8YYU - chains A and D of the 6 polymer chains in the assembly; structure by electron microscopy, 3.84 A resolution.

Chain A (and D):
Name: Signal transducer and activator of transcription 1-alpha/beta
Source organism: Homo sapiens
Notes: chain D of this document is another copy of the same molecule, construct and numbering; everything in this record applies to it too
Reference sequence: P42224 (STAT1_HUMAN); numbering as in UniProt (aligned over 1-750)
Sequence (776 residues; row label = number of the first residue in the row; numbers below 1 keep their minus sign (Met-25 is residue -25)):
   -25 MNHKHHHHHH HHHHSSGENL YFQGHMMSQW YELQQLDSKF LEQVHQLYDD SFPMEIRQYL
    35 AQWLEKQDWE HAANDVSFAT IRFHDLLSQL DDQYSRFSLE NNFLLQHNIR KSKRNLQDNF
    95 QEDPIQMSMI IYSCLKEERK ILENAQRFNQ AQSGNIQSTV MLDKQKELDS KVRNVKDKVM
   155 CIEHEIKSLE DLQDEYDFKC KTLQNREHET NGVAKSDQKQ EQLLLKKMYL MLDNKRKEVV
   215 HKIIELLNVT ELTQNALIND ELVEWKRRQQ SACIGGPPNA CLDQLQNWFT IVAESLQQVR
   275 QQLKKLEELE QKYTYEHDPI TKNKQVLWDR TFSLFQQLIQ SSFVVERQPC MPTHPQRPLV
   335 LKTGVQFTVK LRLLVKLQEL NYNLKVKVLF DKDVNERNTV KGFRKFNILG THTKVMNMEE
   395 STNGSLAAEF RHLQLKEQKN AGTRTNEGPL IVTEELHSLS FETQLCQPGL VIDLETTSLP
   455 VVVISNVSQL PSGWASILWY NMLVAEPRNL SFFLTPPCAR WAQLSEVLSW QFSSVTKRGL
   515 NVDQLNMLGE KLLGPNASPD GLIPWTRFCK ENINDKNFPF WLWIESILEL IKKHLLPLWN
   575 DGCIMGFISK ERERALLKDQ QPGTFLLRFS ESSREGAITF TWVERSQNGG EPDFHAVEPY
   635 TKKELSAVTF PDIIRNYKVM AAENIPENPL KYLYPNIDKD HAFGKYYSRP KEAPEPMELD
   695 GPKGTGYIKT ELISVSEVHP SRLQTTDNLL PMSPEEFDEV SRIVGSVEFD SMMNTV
Unresolved in the structure: -25 to 134, 184-193, 685-698, 712-750
Construct notes: initiating methionine (-25); expression tag (-24 to 0)
Modified positions: Tyr701 (O-phosphotyrosine; PTR)
UniProt features mapped onto this chain:
  - site: Leu724 (Required for recruitment of EP300/p300)
  - modified residue: Ser2 (N-acetylserine), Lys114 (N6-methyllysine), Lys175 (N6-methyllysine), Lys296 (N6-methyllysine), Lys366 (N6-methyllysine), Lys525 (N6-methyllysine), Lys637 (N6-methyllysine), Glu657 (ADP-ribosyl glutamic acid), Lys665 (N6-methyllysine), Tyr701 (Phosphotyrosine), Glu705 (ADP-ribosyl glutamic acid), Ser708 (Phosphoserine), Ser727 (Phosphoserine), Ser745 (Phosphoserine), Thr749 (Phosphothreonine)
  - cross-link: Lys703 (Glycyl lysine isopeptide (Lys-Gly) (interchain with G-Cter in SUMO1))
  - natural variant: Asp165 (D165G: In IMD31C; D165H: In IMD31C), Tyr170 (Y170N: In IMD31C), Cys174 (C174R: In IMD31C), Asn179 (N179K: In IMD31C), Lys201 (K201N: In IMD31B), Met202 (M202I: In IMD31C; M202V: In IMD31C), Ala267 (A267V: In IMD31C), Gln271 (Q271P: In IMD31C), Arg274 (R274Q: In IMD31C; R274W: In IMD31C), Lys278 (K278E: In IMD31C), Gln285 (Q285R: In IMD31C), Lys286 (K286I: In IMD31C), 12 further natural variant entries in UniProt
  - mutagenesis: Lys110 (K110R: Sumoylated), Lys114 (K114A: No effect on IFN-alpha-induced STAT1 phosphorylation and nuclear translocation), Lys175 (K175A: No effect on IFN-alpha-induced STAT1 phosphorylation and nuclear translocation), Lys296 (K296A: No effect on IFN-alpha-induced STAT1 phosphorylation and nuclear translocation), Lys366 (K366A: No effect on IFN-alpha-induced STAT1 phosphorylation and nuclear translocation), Lys525 (K525A: Strongly reduced IFN-alpha-induced STAT1 phosphorylation and nuclear translocation. Does not affect ability to homodimerize), Lys636 to Lys637 (No effect on IFN-alpha-induced STAT1 phosphorylation and nuclear translocation), Ala656 to Asn658 (Enhances STAT1 nuclear translocation and interferon (IFN)-stimulated gene (ISG) expression in response to IFN-beta stimulation. Reduces viral load in infected cultured cells), Glu657 (E657Q: Loss of ADP-ribosylation and increased Tyr-701 phosphorylation; when associated with Q-705), Lys665 (K665A: No effect on IFN-alpha-induced STAT1 phosphorylation and nuclear translocation), Tyr701 (Y701A: No effect on transcriptional activation of ARID5A; Y701E: Not phosphorylated at S-708 upon IFNB induction; Y701F: No effect on basal sumoylation ...), Lys703 (K703R: Abolishes sumoylation by SUMO1. Increased IFN-gamma-mediated transactivation), 13 further mutagenesis entries in UniProt

Chain A / chain D interface:
Contacting residue pairs (52):
  Lys584(A) with Tyr701(D)
  Arg602(A) with Tyr701(D)
  Ser604(A) with Tyr701(D)
  Glu605(A) with Tyr701(D)
  Ser606(A) with Tyr701(D)
  His629(A) with Ile702(D)
  Ala630(A) with Ile702(D), hydrogen bond (backbone-backbone)
  Val631(A) with Tyr701(D); Ile702(D)
  Glu632(A) with Tyr701(D); Ile702(D), hydrogen bond (backbone-backbone); Thr704(D)
  Tyr634(A) with Thr704(D), hydrogen bond
  Lys637(A) with Ser640(D)
  Ala641(A) with Ala641(D), hydrophobic
  Met654(A) with Met654(D), hydrophobic
  Glu657(A) with Ile659(D)
  Ile659(A) with Glu657(D); Asn658(D); Ile659(D)
  Tyr701(A) with Lys584(D); Arg602(D); Ser604(D); Glu605(D); Ser606(D); Ala630(D); Val631(D); Glu632(D)
  Ile702(A) with His629(D); Ala630(D), hydrogen bond (backbone-backbone); Val631(D); Glu632(D), hydrogen bond (backbone-backbone); Ser710(D)
  Lys703(A) with Ser710(D), hydrogen bond (backbone-side chain)
  Thr704(A) with Tyr634(D), hydrogen bond; Tyr651(D); Ser708(D); Val709(D); Ser710(D)
  Glu705(A) with Val709(D)
  Leu706(A) with Ile707(D)
  Ile707(A) with Glu705(D); Leu706(D); Ile707(D), hydrogen bond (backbone-backbone); Val709(D), hydrophobic
  Ser708(A) with Thr704(D); Glu705(D), hydrogen bond (side chain-backbone); Leu706(D)
  Val709(A) with Thr704(D); Glu705(D), hydrogen bond (backbone-backbone)
  Ser710(A) with Lys703(D), hydrogen bond (side chain-backbone); Thr704(D)
Also at the interface, not in a pair above, chain A (35 interface residues in all): Arg588, Pro633, Glu638, Ser640, Val642, Tyr651, Lys652, Asn658, Gly700, Glu711
Also at the interface, not in a pair above, chain D (34 interface residues in all): Trp616, Pro633, Lys637, Val642, Lys652, Thr699, Glu711

In short:
35 residues of chain A and 34 residues of chain D are in contact, with 11 hydrogen bonds. Polar contacts
include Tyr634(A)-Thr704(D), Lys703(A)-Ser710(D) and Ser708(A)-Glu705(D). UniProt lists 27 mutagenesis sites
on chain A.
Chain A and chain D are both Signal transducer and activator of transcription 1-alpha/beta (Homo sapiens); the
structure, A tetrameric STAT1-DNA complex, was determined by electron microscopy (same publication as 8YYV).
